PDB entry 4CV5 | X-ray diffraction, 3.81 A resolution | chains A and B

[Chain A]
Molecule: General negative regulator of transcription subunit 1
Source organism: Saccharomyces cerevisiae
Reference sequence: P25655 (NOT1_YEAST); numbering as in UniProt (aligned over 1071-1282)
Sequence (212 residues; numbered 1071 to 1282; the number before each row is that of its first residue):
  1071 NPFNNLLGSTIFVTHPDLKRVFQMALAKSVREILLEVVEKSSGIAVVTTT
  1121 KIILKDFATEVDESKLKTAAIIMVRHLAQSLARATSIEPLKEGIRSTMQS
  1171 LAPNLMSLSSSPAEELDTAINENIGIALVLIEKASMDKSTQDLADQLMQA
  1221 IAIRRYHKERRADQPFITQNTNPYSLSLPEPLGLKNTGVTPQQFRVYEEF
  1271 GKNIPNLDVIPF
Disordered / not traced: 1071, 1172-1184, 1256-1257, 1272-1282
Small-molecule neighbours:
  - hexatantalum dodecabromide (TBR), molecule 1: Arg-1145, His-1146, Met-1206
  - hexatantalum dodecabromide (TBR), molecule 2: Ile-1237, Thr-1238, Gln-1239, Asn-1240, Asn-1242

[Chain B]
Molecule: Protein CAF40
Source organism: Saccharomyces cerevisiae
Reference sequence: P53829 (CAF40_YEAST); residues 56-375 here correspond to UniProt positions 54-373 (UniProt number = residue number - 2)
Sequence (320 residues; row label = number of the first residue in the row):
    56 LMGNTPNNNNSNENGENNGNNGNNGGNDANATRNNPNMVNNRGAVHALDD
   106 PNVYHWICQLTYGPQKEQALLELGRKREQFDDLAVVLWSSFGVMTSLLNE
   156 IISVYPMLQPQMLSNNLSNRVCNALVLLQCVASHPETKHLFLQAHIPLFL
   206 FPFLNTTSRQRTFEYLRLTSLGVIGALVKNDSQDVITFLLRTDIVPLCLR
   256 IMESSSELSKTVAIFILQKILLDDVGLQYICATLERFYAVTNVLKDMVEH
   306 LTVSTPPGRLLKHIIRCYLRLSDDLEARRLLKIVLPAKLRDNTFTEVLRD
   356 DVGSKRCLAQLLLTLNEETS
Disordered / not traced: 56-104, 166-168, 307-311, 373-375
Small-molecule neighbours: hexatantalum dodecabromide (TBR): Asp-236, Ser-237, Gln-238, Asp-278, Asp-279

[Chain A / chain B interface]
Contacting residue pairs - 29 pairs, chain A then chain B:
  Ile-1114(A) / His-200(B)
  Ile-1114(A) / Leu-203(B)  hydrophobic
  Val-1117(A) / His-200(B)
  Thr-1118(A) / Ala-199(B)  hydrogen bond (side chain-backbone)
  Thr-1118(A) / His-200(B)  hydrogen bond (side chain-backbone)
  Thr-1118(A) / Ile-201(B)
  Thr-1118(A) / Phe-204(B)
  Ile-1122(A) / Thr-150(B)
  Ile-1122(A) / Leu-153(B)  hydrophobic
  Lys-1125(A) / Trp-143(B)  hydrogen bond (side chain-backbone)
  Lys-1125(A) / Ser-145(B)
  Asp-1126(A) / Phe-146(B)
  Asp-1126(A) / Gly-147(B)  hydrogen bond (side chain-backbone)
  Asp-1126(A) / Thr-150(B)
  His-1146(A) / Ile-157(B)
  Leu-1147(A) / Leu-153(B)  hydrophobic
  Leu-1147(A) / Phe-204(B)  hydrophobic
  Ser-1150(A) / Tyr-160(B)
  Ala-1154(A) / Tyr-160(B)  hydrophobic
  Tyr-1244(A) / Val-140(B)  hydrophobic
  Tyr-1244(A) / Ser-144(B)
  Glu-1250(A) / Tyr-109(B)
  Pro-1251(A) / Tyr-117(B)  hydrogen bond (backbone-side chain)
  Leu-1252(A) / Tyr-109(B)  hydrophobic
  Leu-1252(A) / Ser-145(B)
  Leu-1252(A) / Phe-146(B)  hydrogen bond (backbone-backbone)
  Gln-1263(A) / Tyr-117(B)
  Phe-1264(A) / Phe-146(B)
  Glu-1268(A) / Thr-150(B)  hydrogen bond
Interface residues without a listed pair, chain A (24 interface residues in all): Lys-1121, Met-1143, Leu-1151, Ser-1245, Gly-1253, Leu-1254, Tyr-1267
Interface residues without a listed pair, chain B (19 interface residues in all): Ile-112, Gln-198

[In short]
The interface between chain A and chain B involves 24 residues on one side and 19 on the other; the contacts
include 7 hydrogen bonds. Polar pairs include Thr-1118(A)/Ala-199(B), Thr-1118(A)/His-200(B) and
Lys-1125(A)/Trp-143(B). Bound to chain A: hexatantalum dodecabromide. Chain B binds hexatantalum
dodecabromide.
Here chain A is General negative regulator of transcription subunit 1 and chain B is Protein CAF40, both from
Saccharomyces cerevisiae. Entry 4CV5 (yeast NOT1 CN9BD-CAF40 complex) was determined by X-ray diffraction,
deposited together with 4CT5 and 4CT6.
